Entry 4GPR (X-ray diffraction, 1.60 A resolution); this record covers chain A.

Chain A:
Name: Ubiquitin-conjugating enzyme family protein
Source organism: Entamoeba histolytica
UniProtKB: C4M5T2 (C4M5T2_ENTHI); residue numbers follow UniProt; this construct covers 1-148
Amino-acid sequence (151 residues; each row starts with the number of its first residue; numbers below 1 keep their minus sign (Ser-2 is residue -2)):
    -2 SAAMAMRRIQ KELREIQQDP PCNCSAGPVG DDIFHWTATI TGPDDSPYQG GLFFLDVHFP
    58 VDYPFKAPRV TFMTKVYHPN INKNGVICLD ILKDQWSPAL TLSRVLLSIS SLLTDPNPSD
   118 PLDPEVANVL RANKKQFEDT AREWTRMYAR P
Unresolved in the structure: -2
Construct notes: expression tag (-2 to 0)
Bound ions: Co2+: Gln15, His32, Asp53, His55
Reported in the primary citation:
  - catalytic residues: Cys85 (proposed by the authors, not directly observed)
  - mutagenesis - F62A: decreased binding to EhRING1
  - mutagenesis - F62A: unchanged binding to EhUba1-EhUb
  - mutagenesis - F62A: unchanged catalytic activity

Overview:
The Co2+ site is built by Gln15, His32, Asp53 and His55. From the paper: the catalytic residue Cys85; F62A
reduces binding to EhRING1.
Chain A is Ubiquitin-conjugating enzyme family protein (Entamoeba histolytica); the structure, Crystal
structure of EhUbc5, a ubiquitin conjugating enzyme from Entamoeba histolytica, was determined by X-ray
diffraction.
